7ARJ - chains C and E of the 5 polymer chains in the assembly; structure by electron microscopy, 3.20 A resolution.

# Chain C
Name: Lipoprotein-releasing ABC transporter permease subunit LolC
From: Escherichia coli (strain K12)
UniProtKB: A0A4S5ATA9 (A0A4S5ATA9_ECOLI); residues 1-399 here = UniProt positions 1-399
Sequence (399 residues; each row starts with the number of its first residue):
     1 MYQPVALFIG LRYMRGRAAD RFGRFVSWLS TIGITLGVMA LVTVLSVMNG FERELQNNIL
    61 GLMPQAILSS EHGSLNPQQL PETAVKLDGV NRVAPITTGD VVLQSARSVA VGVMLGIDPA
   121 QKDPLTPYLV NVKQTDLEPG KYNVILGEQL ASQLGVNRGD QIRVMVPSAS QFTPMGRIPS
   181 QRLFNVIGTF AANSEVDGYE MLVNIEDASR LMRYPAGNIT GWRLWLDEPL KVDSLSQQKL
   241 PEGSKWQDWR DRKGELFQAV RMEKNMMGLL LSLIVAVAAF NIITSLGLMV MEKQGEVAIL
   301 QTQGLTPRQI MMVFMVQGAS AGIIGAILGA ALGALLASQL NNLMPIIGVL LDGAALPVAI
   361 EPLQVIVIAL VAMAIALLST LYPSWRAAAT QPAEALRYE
Unresolved in the structure: 1, 213-216, 398-399
Residues lining bound ligands: Z41 ((2S)-3-hydroxypropane-1,2-diyl dihexadecanoate): A40, T43, V44, V47, M48, F51, E263, M266, M267, L269, L270, L273, I347

# Chain E
Name: Lipoprotein-releasing system transmembrane protein LolE
From: Escherichia coli (strain K12)
UniProtKB: P75958 (LOLE_ECOLI); numbering as in UniProt (aligned over 1-414)
Sequence (414 residues; numbered 1 to 414; the number before each row is that of its first residue):
     1 MAMPLSLLIG LRFSRGRRRG GMVSLISVIS TIGIALGVAV LIVGLSAMNG FERELNNRIL
    61 AVVPHGEIEA VDQPWTNWQE ALDHVQKVPG IAAAAPYINF TGLVESGANL RAIQVKGVNP
   121 QQEQRLSALP SFVQGDAWRN FKAGEQQIII GKGVADALKV KQGDWVSIMI PNSNPEHKLM
   181 QPKRVRLHVA GILQLSGQLD HSFAMIPLAD AQQYLDMGSS VSGIALKMTD VFNANKLVRD
   241 AGEVTNSYVY IKSWIGTYGY MYRDIQMIRA IMYLAMVLVI GVACFNIVST LVMAVKDKSG
   301 DIAVLRTLGA KDGLIRAIFV WYGLLAGLFG SLCGVIIGVV VSLQLTPIIE WIEKLIGHQF
   361 LSSDIYFIDF LPSELHWLDV FYVLVTALLL SLLASWYPAR RASNIDPARV LSGQ
Unresolved in the structure: 1-3, 413-414
Residues lining bound ligands: Z41 ((2S)-3-hydroxypropane-1,2-diyl dihexadecanoate): V40, M267, I268, I271, M272

# Chain C / chain E interface
Contacting residue pairs - 64 pairs, chain C then chain E:
  F22(C) - Y397(E)  hydrophobic
  F22(C) - P398(E)  hydrophobic
  V26(C) - V292(E)  hydrophobic
  L29(C) - F285(E)  hydrophobic
  L29(C) - V288(E)  hydrophobic
  G33(C) - V282(E)
  A40(C) - L278(E)  hydrophobic
  D100(C) - L110(E)
  V101(C) - L110(E)
  V102(C) - L103(E)  hydrophobic
  Q104(C) - M169(E)
  Q104(C) - P182(E)
  S105(C) - L179(E)
  A106(C) - N172(E)
  A106(C) - K178(E)
  R107(C) - P171(E)
  R107(C) - N172(E)
  R107(C) - H177(E)
  S108(C) - T101(E)
  S108(C) - P171(E)
  V109(C) - T101(E)
  V109(C) - L103(E)  hydrophobic
  V109(C) - P171(E)  hydrophobic
  V111(C) - A112(E)  hydrophobic
  P167(C) - L110(E)  hydrophobic
  E255(C) - S362(E)
  E255(C) - I365(E)
  L256(C) - I365(E)  hydrophobic
  Q258(C) - H358(E)  hydrogen bond
  A259(C) - I365(E)  hydrophobic
  A259(C) - Y366(E)
  M262(C) - F360(E)  hydrophobic
  M262(C) - Y366(E)
  E263(C) - Y366(E)  hydrogen bond
  L270(C) - V40(E)  hydrophobic
  L270(C) - M272(E)  hydrophobic
  L270(C) - M276(E)  hydrophobic
  L271(C) - A275(E)  hydrophobic
  L273(C) - L36(E)  hydrophobic
  I274(C) - L278(E)  hydrophobic
  I274(C) - V279(E)  hydrophobic
  V277(C) - G33(E)
  V277(C) - L36(E)  hydrophobic
  V277(C) - V279(E)
  V277(C) - A283(E)
  A278(C) - V282(E)  hydrophobic
  F280(C) - I29(E)  hydrophobic
  F280(C) - N286(E)  hydrogen bond (backbone-side chain)
  N281(C) - F285(E)
  N281(C) - N286(E)
  T284(C) - I29(E)
  T284(C) - N286(E)  hydrogen bond
  T284(C) - S289(E)
  S285(C) - S289(E)
  G287(C) - M22(E)
  L288(C) - I26(E)  hydrophobic
  L288(C) - S289(E)
  L288(C) - M293(E)  hydrophobic
  M291(C) - M22(E)
  M291(C) - V23(E)
  E292(C) - M293(E)
  E292(C) - K296(E)
  D352(C) - R263(E)  salt bridge
  Y382(C) - L25(E)  hydrophobic
Also at the interface, not in a pair above, chain C (46 interface residues in all): Q153, R163, M165, L183, M267, I283, L351, R386
Also at the interface, not in a pair above, chain E (50 interface residues in all): G21, D72, G102, E105, R184, I271, T290, L361, D364

# Overview
The interface between chain C and chain E involves 46 residues on one side and 50 on the other, with 4
hydrogen bonds and 1 salt bridge. Polar pairs include D352(C)-R263(E), Q258(C)-H358(E) and E263(C)-Y366(E).
Compound Z41 is bound between chain C and chain E.
Chain C is Lipoprotein-releasing ABC transporter permease subunit LolC and chain E is Lipoprotein-releasing
system transmembrane protein LolE, both from Escherichia coli (strain K12); the structure, LolCDE in complex
with lipoprotein and AMPPNP complex undimerized form, was determined by electron microscopy together with
7ARH, 7ARI, 7ARK, 7ARL and 7ARM from the same study.
